Entry 6T93 (electron microscopy, 3.49 A resolution); this record covers chains G and J of the 10 polymer chains in the assembly.

== Chain G ==
Protein: Histone H2A type 1-B/E
Organism: Homo sapiens
UniProt: P04908 (H2A1B_HUMAN); residue numbers follow UniProt; this construct covers 1-130
Chain sequence (133 residues; numbered -2 to 130; the number before each row is that of its first residue; numbers below 1 keep their minus sign (Gly-2 is residue -2)):
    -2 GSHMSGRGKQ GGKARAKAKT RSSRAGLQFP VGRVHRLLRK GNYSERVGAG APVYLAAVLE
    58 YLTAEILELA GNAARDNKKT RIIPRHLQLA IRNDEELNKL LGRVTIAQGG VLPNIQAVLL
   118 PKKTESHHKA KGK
Not modelled in the structure: -2 to 11, 120-130
Construct notes: expression tag (-2 to 0)
Swiss-Prot annotation at these positions:
  - modified residue: Ser2 (N-acetylserine), Arg4 (Citrulline), Lys6 (N6-(2-hydroxyisobutyryl)lysine), Lys10 (N6-(2-hydroxyisobutyryl)lysine), Lys14 (N6-(beta-hydroxybutyryl)lysine), Lys37 (N6-(2-hydroxyisobutyryl)lysine), Lys75 (N6-(2-hydroxyisobutyryl)lysine), Lys76 (N6-(2-hydroxyisobutyryl)lysine), Lys96 (N6-(2-hydroxyisobutyryl)lysine), Gln105 (N5-methylglutamine), Lys119 (N6-(2-hydroxyisobutyryl)lysine), Lys120 (N6-crotonyllysine), Thr121 (Phosphothreonine), Lys126 (N6-crotonyllysine)
  - cross-link (Glycyl lysine isopeptide (Lys-Gly)): Lys14 (interchain with G-Cter in ubiquitin), Lys16 (interchain with G-Cter in ubiquitin), Lys120 (interchain with G-Cter in ubiquitin)
  - mutagenesis: Ser2 (S2A: Blocks the inhibition of transcription by RPS6KA5/MSK1)

== Chain J ==
Molecule: 153-nt DNA strand
Sequence (153 nucleotides; numbered -2 to 150; the number before each row is that of its first residue; numbers below 1 keep their minus sign (DA-2 is residue -2)):
    -2 ATCACAGGAT GTATATATCT GACACGTGCC TGGAGACTAG GGAGTAATCC CCTTGGCGGT
    58 TAAAACGCGG GGGACAGCGC GTACGTGCGT TTAAGCGGTG CTAGAGCTGT CTACGACCAA
   118 TTGAGCGGAT TTGCATAACA AAGTCTCCAG GAT
Not modelled in the structure: -2, 150

== How chain G and chain J interact ==
Contacting residue pairs - 13 pairs, chain G then chain J:
  Arg12(G) with DG32(J), hydrogen bond to the sugar; DA33(J), salt bridge to the phosphate
  Ala13(G) with DG32(J), phosphate contact; DA33(J), hydrogen bond to the phosphate
  Ala15(G) with DA31(J), phosphate contact; DG32(J), phosphate contact
  Lys16(G) with DA31(J), sugar contact; DG32(J), hydrogen bond to the phosphate
  Thr17(G) with DA31(J), phosphate contact
  Arg18(G) with DA31(J), salt bridge to the phosphate
  Gly29(G) with DA31(J), phosphate contact
  Arg33(G) with DG30(J), salt bridge to the phosphate
  Arg78(G) with DC20(J), phosphate contact
Also at the interface, not in a pair above, chain G (13 interface residues in all): Lys14, Arg21, Arg30, Arg43
Also at the interface, not in a pair above, chain J (7 interface residues in all): DG29, DG39

== Overview ==
Chain G and chain J form an interface of 13 and 7 residues respectively, with 3 hydrogen bonds and 3 salt
bridges. Polar contacts include Arg12(G)-DG32(J), Ala13(G)-DA33(J) and Lys16(G)-DG32(J). From UniProt: one
mutagenesis site on chain G.
Chain G is Histone H2A type 1-B/E (Homo sapiens) and chain J is a 153-nt DNA strand; the structure, Nucleosome
with OCT4-SOX2 motif at SHL-6, was determined by electron microscopy.
